5XTZ - chains A and D of the 5 polymer chains in the assembly; structure by X-ray diffraction, 2.10 A resolution.

[Chain A (and D)]
Protein: YEATS domain-containing protein 4
Organism: Homo sapiens
Notes: chain D of this document is another copy of the same molecule, construct and numbering; everything in this record applies to it too
UniProt: O95619 (YETS4_HUMAN); residues 15-159 here = UniProt positions 15-159
Amino-acid sequence (163 residues; row label = number of the first residue in the row; numbers below 1 keep their minus sign (Gly-3 is residue -3)):
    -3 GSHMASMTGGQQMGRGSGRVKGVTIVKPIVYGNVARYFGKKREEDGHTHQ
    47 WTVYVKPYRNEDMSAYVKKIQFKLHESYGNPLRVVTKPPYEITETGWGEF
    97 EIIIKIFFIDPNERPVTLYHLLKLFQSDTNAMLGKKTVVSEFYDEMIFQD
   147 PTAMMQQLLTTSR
Unresolved in the structure: -3 to 18, 158-159 (chain D: -3 to -1, 35-40, 157-159)
Differences from the reference sequence: expression tag (-3 to 14)
UniProt features mapped onto this chain:
  - region: Trp93 to Glu97 (Diacetylated histone H3 binding)
  - site: Ser73 (Interacts with diacetylated histone H3)
  - cross-link: Lys37 (Glycyl lysine isopeptide (Lys-Gly) (interchain with G-Cter in SUMO2))
From the paper describing this entry:
  - mutagenesis - W93A: decreased localization to chromatin occupancy
  - binding site for Thr-lys-ala-ala-arg-aly-ser-ala-pro-ala: His71, Ser73, Tyr74, Trp93, Gly94, Phe96

[Interface between chain A and chain D]
Residue-residue contacts (28; chain A residue first):
  Val26(A) - Arg55(D)
  Arg32(A) - Lys131(D)
  Phe34(A) - Leu129(D)  hydrophobic
  Phe34(A) - Gly130(D)  hydrogen bond (backbone-backbone)
  Lys36(A) - Met128(D)
  Arg38(A) - Thr125(D)
  Arg38(A) - Leu129(D)
  Glu39(A) - Met128(D)
  Gln46(A) - Lys131(D)  hydrogen bond
  Lys52(A) - Tyr54(D)
  Pro53(A) - Arg55(D)  hydrogen bond (backbone-side chain)
  Tyr54(A) - Arg55(D)  hydrogen bond (backbone-side chain)
  Arg55(A) - Arg55(D)
  Asn56(A) - Lys23(D)
  Asn56(A) - Pro24(D)  hydrogen bond (side chain-backbone)
  Asn56(A) - Pro53(D)
  Asn56(A) - Tyr54(D)  hydrogen bond (side chain-backbone)
  Asn56(A) - Arg55(D)  hydrogen bond (side chain-backbone)
  Asn56(A) - Glu57(D)  hydrogen bond
  Glu57(A) - Pro24(D)
  Asp58(A) - Val22(D)
  Asp58(A) - Glu141(D)
  Pro84(A) - Tyr139(D)
  Pro84(A) - Glu141(D)
  Pro85(A) - Tyr54(D)
  Pro85(A) - Tyr139(D)
  Glu87(A) - Tyr54(D)  hydrogen bond
  Thr157(A) - Thr20(D)
Also at the interface, not in a pair above, chain A (20 interface residues in all): Tyr86, Glu137
Also at the interface, not in a pair above, chain D (16 interface residues in all): Tyr62

[Summary]
Chain A and chain D form an interface of 20 and 16 residues respectively; the contacts include 9 hydrogen
bonds. Among the polar pairs are Gln46(A)-Lys131(D), Pro53(A)-Arg55(D) and Tyr54(A)-Arg55(D). The paper
reports a binding site for Thr-lys-ala-ala-arg-aly-ser-ala-pro-ala at His71(A), Ser73(A) and Tyr74(A) among
others; W93A of chain A reduces localization to chromatin occupancy.
Chain A and chain D are both YEATS domain-containing protein 4 (Homo sapiens); the structure, Crystal
structure of GAS41 YEATS bound to H3K27ac peptide, was determined by X-ray diffraction.
